Entry 8CBH (X-ray diffraction, 2.24 A resolution); this record covers chain A.

Chain A:
Name: Tyrosine-protein phosphatase non-receptor type 11
Organism: Homo sapiens
Notes: EC 3.1.3.48
Reference sequence: Q06124 (PTN11_HUMAN); numbering as in UniProt (aligned over 1-525)
Sequence (526 residues; each row starts with the number of its first residue; numbering starts at 0):
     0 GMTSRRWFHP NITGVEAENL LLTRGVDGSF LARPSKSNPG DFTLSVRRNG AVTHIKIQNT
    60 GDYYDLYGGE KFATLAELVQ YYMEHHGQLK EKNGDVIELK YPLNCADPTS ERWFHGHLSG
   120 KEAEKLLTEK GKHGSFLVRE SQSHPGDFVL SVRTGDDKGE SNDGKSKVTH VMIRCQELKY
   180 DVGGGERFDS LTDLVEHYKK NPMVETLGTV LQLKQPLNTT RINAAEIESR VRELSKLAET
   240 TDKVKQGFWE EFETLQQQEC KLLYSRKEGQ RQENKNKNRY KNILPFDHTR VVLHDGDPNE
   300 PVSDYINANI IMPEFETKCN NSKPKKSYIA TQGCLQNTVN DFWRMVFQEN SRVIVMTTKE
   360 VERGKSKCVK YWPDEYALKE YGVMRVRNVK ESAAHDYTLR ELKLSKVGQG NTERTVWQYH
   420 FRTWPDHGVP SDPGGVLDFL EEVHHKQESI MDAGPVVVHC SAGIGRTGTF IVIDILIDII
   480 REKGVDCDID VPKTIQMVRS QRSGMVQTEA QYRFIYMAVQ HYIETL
Not modelled in the structure: 0-2, 90-94, 157-160, 236-244, 294-299, 314-323, 359-362
Construct notes: expression tag (0)
Small-molecule neighbours: U70 ([(1S,6R,7S)-3-[3-[2,3-bis(chloranyl)phenyl]-2H-pyrazolo[3,4-b]pyrazin-6-yl]-7-(4-methyl-1,3-thiazol-2-yl)-3-azabicyclo[4.1.0]heptan-7-yl]methanamine): T108, E110, R111, F113, H114, G115, N217, T218, T219, E249, E250, T253, L254, Q257, D489, P491, K492, Q495
Swiss-Prot annotation at these positions:
  - active site: C459 (Phosphocysteine intermediate)
  - binding site (substrate): D425, C459 to R465, Q506
  - modified residue: T2 (N-acetylthreonine), Y62 (Phosphotyrosine), Y66 (Phosphotyrosine)
  - natural variant: T2 (T2I: In NS1), T42 (T42A: In NS1), N58 (N58K: In NS1), T59 (T59A: In NS1), G60 (G60A: In NS1; G60V: In myelodysplastic syndrome), D61 (D61G: In NS1; D61N: In NS1; D61V: In JMML; D61Y: In JMML), Y62 (Y62D: In NS1), Y63 (Y63C: In NS1), E69 (E69K: In JMML; E69Q: In NS1), F71 (F71K: In acute myeloid leukemia; F71L: In NS1), A72 (A72G: In NS1; A72S: In NS1; A72T: In JMML; A72V: In JMML), T73 (T73I: In NS1), 25 further natural variant entries in UniProt
  - mutagenesis: C459 (C459S: Abolishes phosphatase activity. Enhances interaction with NEDD9)

Summary:
Ligands of chain A: compound U70. From UniProt: active-site residue C459, 9 substrate-binding residues and one
mutagenesis site.
Chain A is Tyrosine-protein phosphatase non-receptor type 11 (Homo sapiens); the structure, SHP2 in complex
with a novel allosteric inhibitor, was determined by X-ray diffraction, deposited together with 8B5Y.
